PDB entry 3K9F | X-ray diffraction, 2.90 A resolution | chains B and C of the 8 polymer chains in the assembly

# Chain B
Molecule: DNA topoisomerase 4 subunit A
Organism: Streptococcus pneumoniae
Notes: EC 5.99.1.-
UniProtKB: P72525 (PARC_STRPN); residues 1-488 here = UniProt positions 1-488
Chain sequence (496 residues; row label = number of the first residue in the row):
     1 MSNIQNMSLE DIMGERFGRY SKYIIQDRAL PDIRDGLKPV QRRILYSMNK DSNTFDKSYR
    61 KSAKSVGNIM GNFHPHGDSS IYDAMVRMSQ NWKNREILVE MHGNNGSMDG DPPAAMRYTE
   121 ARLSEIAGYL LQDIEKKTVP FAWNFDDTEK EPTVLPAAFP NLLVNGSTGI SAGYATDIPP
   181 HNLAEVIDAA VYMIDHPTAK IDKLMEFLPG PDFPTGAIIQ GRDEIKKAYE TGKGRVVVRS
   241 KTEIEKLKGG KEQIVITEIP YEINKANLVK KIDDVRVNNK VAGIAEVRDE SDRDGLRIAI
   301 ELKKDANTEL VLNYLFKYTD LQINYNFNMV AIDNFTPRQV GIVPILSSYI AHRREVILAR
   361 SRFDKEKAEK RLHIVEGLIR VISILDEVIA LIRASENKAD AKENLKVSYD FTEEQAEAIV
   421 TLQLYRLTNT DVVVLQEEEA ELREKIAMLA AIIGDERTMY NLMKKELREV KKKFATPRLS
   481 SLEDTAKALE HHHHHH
Unresolved in the structure: 1-2, 484-496
Construct notes: expression tag (489-496)
Swiss-Prot annotation at these positions:
  - active site: Tyr118 (O-(5'-phospho-DNA)-tyrosine intermediate)
  - site: Lys38 (Interaction with DNA), His74 (Interaction with DNA), His76 (Interaction with DNA), Arg87 (Interaction with DNA), Lys93 (Interaction with DNA), Arg117 (Transition state stabilizer)
From the paper describing this entry:
  - binding site for Levofloxacin: Ser79, Arg117
  - binding site for the 15-nt DNA strand: Ile170

# Chain C
Molecule: DNA topoisomerase 4 subunit B
Organism: Streptococcus pneumoniae
Notes: EC 5.99.1.-
UniProtKB: Q59961 (PARE_STRPN); residue numbers follow UniProt; this construct covers 404-647
Chain sequence (268 residues; each row starts with the number of its first residue):
   380 MGHHHHHHHH HHSSGHIDDD DKHMKNKKDK GLLSGKLTPA QSKNPAKNEL YLVEGDSAGG
   440 SAKQGRDRKF QAILPLRGKV INTAKAKMAD ILKNEEINTM IYTIGAGVGA DFSIEDANYD
   500 KIIIMTDADT DGAHIQTLLL TFFYRYMRPL VEAGHVYIAL PPLYKMSKGK GKKEEVAYAW
   560 TDGELEELRK QFGKGATLQR YKGLGEMNAD QLWETTMNPE TRTLIRVTIE DLARAERRVN
   620 VLMGDKVEPR RKWIEDNVKF TLEEATVF
Unresolved in the structure: 380-414, 488-489, 495, 548, 641-647
Construct notes: initiating methionine (380); expression tag (381-403)
Ligand contacts:
  - Levofloxacin (LFX; (3S)-9-fluoro-3-methyl-10-(4-methylpiperazin-1-yl)-7-oxo-2,3-dihydro-7H-[1,4]oxazino[2,3,4-ij]quinoline-6-carboxylic acid): Arg456, Gly457, Glu475
  - Mg2+ (MG): Asp506, Asp508, Lys581
Swiss-Prot annotation at these positions:
  - binding site (Mg(2+)): Glu433, Asp506, Asp508
  - site (Interaction with DNA): Lys458, Asn461, His513, Arg629

# How chain B and chain C interact
Residue-residue contacts - 31 pairs, chain B then chain C:
  Phe55(B) with Lys549(C); Gly550(C)
  Asp56(B) with Lys549(C)
  Met101(B) with Asn587(C)
  His102(B) with Lys544(C); Gly584(C); Glu585(C); Asn587(C)
  Gly103(B) with Gly584(C); Met586(C); Asn587(C), hydrogen bond (backbone-side chain)
  Asn104(B) with Ser436(C); Gly439(C); Ser440(C); Gln443(C), hydrogen bond
  Gly106(B) with Gln443(C)
  Ala114(B) with Ser436(C)
  Tyr118(B) with Ser436(C); Gly584(C)
  Glu120(B) with Gln578(C), hydrogen bond; Glu585(C)
  Arg122(B) with Glu553(C), salt bridge
  Glu125(B) with Lys551(C), salt bridge
  Asp289(B) with Gln420(C), hydrogen bond (backbone-side chain); Arg447(C), salt bridge
  Ser291(B) with Arg447(C), hydrogen bond (backbone-side chain)
  Arg293(B) with Gln443(C); Gly444(C); Arg445(C); Asp446(C); Trp592(C)
Interface residues without a listed pair, chain B (21 interface residues in all): Ser107, Asp111, Ala115, Glu290, Asp292, Lys473
Interface residues without a listed pair, chain C (23 interface residues in all): Lys581, Asp589, Gln590

# Summary
21 residues of chain B and 23 residues of chain C are in contact, with 5 hydrogen bonds and 3 salt bridges.
Among the polar pairs are Arg122(B)-Glu553(C), Glu125(B)-Lys551(C) and Asp289(B)-Arg447(C). The paper reports
a binding site for Levofloxacin at Ser79(B) and Arg117(B); a binding site for the 15-nt DNA strand at
Ile170(B).
Chain B is DNA topoisomerase 4 subunit A and chain C is DNA topoisomerase 4 subunit B, both from Streptococcus
pneumoniae; the structure, Detailed structural insight into the quinolone-DNA cleavage complex of type IIA
topoisomerases, was determined by X-ray diffraction (same publication as 3KSA, 3KSB and 3LTN).
